8F6A - chains K and E of the 28 polymer chains in the assembly; structure by electron microscopy, 2.06 A resolution.

Chain K:
Name: Proteasome subunit beta
From: Thermoplasma acidophilum
Notes: EC 3.4.25.1
UniProtKB: P28061 (PSB_THEAC); residues -7 to 203 here correspond to UniProt positions 1-211 (UniProt number = residue number + 8)
Amino-acid sequence (211 residues; numbered -7 to 203; the number before each row is that of its first residue; numbers below 1 keep their minus sign (Met-7 is residue -7)):
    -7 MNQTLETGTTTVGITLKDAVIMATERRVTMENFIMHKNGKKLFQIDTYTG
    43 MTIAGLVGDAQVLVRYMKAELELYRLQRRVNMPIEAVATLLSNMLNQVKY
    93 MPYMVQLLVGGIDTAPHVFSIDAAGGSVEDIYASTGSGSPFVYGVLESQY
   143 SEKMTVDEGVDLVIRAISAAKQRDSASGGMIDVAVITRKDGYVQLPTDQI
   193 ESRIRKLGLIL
Disordered / not traced: -7 to 0, 203
Curated features (UniProtKB/Swiss-Prot):
  - active site: Thr1 (Nucleophile)

Chain E:
Name: Proteasome subunit alpha
From: Thermoplasma acidophilum
Notes: EC 3.4.25.1
UniProtKB: P25156 (PSA_THEAC); residues 1-233 here = UniProt positions 1-233
Amino-acid sequence (233 residues; row label = number of the first residue in the row):
     1 MQQGQMAYDRAITVFSPDGRLFQVEYAREAVKKGSTALGMKFANGVLLIS
    51 DKKVRSRLIEQNSIEKIQLIDDYVAAVTSGLVADARVLVDFARISAQQEK
   101 VTYGSLVNIENLVKRVADQMQQYTQYGGVRPYGVSLIFAGIDQIGPRLFD
   151 CDPAGTINEYKATAIGSGKDAVVSFLEREYKENLPEKEAVTLGIKALKSS
   201 LEEGEELKAPEIASITVGNKYRIYDQEEVKKFL
Disordered / not traced: 1-10
Reported in the primary citation:
  - mutagenesis - I12A, I12F, I12T (6-fold), T13A (3.5-fold), T13I, V24F (14-fold), V24Y, E25A, I59DEL, A154F: increased catalytic activity
  - mutagenesis - I12F, I12T, V24F, I59DEL: abolished catalytic activity on PAN
  - mutagenesis - I12F, T13A, V24F, I59DEL, A154F: abolished catalytic activity on PA26
  - mutagenesis - T13A, A154F: decreased catalytic activity on PAN
  - mutagenesis - V24Y, E25A: unchanged catalytic activity on PAN
  - mutagenesis - I12T, T13I, V24Y: decreased catalytic activity on PA26
  - mutagenesis - I12A, E25A: unchanged catalytic activity on PA26

Interface between chain K and chain E:
Contacting residue pairs (15; chain K residue first):
  Arg57(K) - Val101(E)
  Tyr58(K) - Val101(E)  hydrophobic
  Ala61(K) - Gln97(E)
  Ala61(K) - Val101(E)  hydrophobic
  Glu64(K) - Asp71(E)
  Glu64(K) - Asp72(E)
  Glu64(K) - Gln97(E)  hydrogen bond
  Glu64(K) - Lys100(E)  salt bridge
  Leu65(K) - Arg93(E)
  Arg67(K) - Asp72(E)  salt bridge
  Leu68(K) - Leu69(E)  hydrophobic
  Leu68(K) - Ile70(E)
  Leu68(K) - Asp71(E)
  Leu68(K) - Arg93(E)
  Arg71(K) - Glu65(E)
Interface residues without a listed pair, chain K (9 interface residues in all): Gln69
Interface residues without a listed pair, chain E (10 interface residues in all): Ile94

In short:
9 residues of chain K face 10 of chain E across their interface, with 1 hydrogen bond and 2 salt bridges.
Polar contacts include Glu64(K)-Lys100(E), Arg67(K)-Asp72(E) and Glu64(K)-Gln97(E). The paper reports that
I12A, I12F and I12T of chain E, among others, increase catalytic activity; I12F, T13A and V24F of chain E,
among others, abolish catalytic activity on PA26; 10 substitutions were tested in all.
Chain K is Proteasome subunit beta and chain E is Proteasome subunit alpha, both from Thermoplasma
acidophilum; the structure, Thermoplasma acidophilum 20S proteasome - wild type, was determined by electron
microscopy (same publication as 8F66 and 8F7K).
